Entry 8DBW (electron microscopy, 4.10 A resolution (low resolution: residue-level contacts below are approximate; hydrogen-bond / salt-bridge calls are withheld)); this record covers chains I and Q of the 22 polymer chains in the assembly.

[Chain I (and Q)]
Name: ATP synthase subunit c
Organism: Escherichia coli
Notes: chain Q of this document is another copy of the same molecule, construct and numbering; everything in this record applies to it too
UniProtKB: F4TL55 (F4TL55_ECOLX); residues 3-79 here = UniProt positions 3-79
Chain sequence (77 residues; each row starts with the number of its first residue):
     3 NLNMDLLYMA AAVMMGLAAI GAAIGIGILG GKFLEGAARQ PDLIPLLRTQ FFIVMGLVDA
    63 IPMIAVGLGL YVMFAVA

[Chain I / chain Q interface]
Pairs across the interface (26):
  N3(I) with N3(Q)
  L4(I) with L4(Q)
  L8(I) with D7(Q)
  L9(I) with Y10(Q)
  A12(I) with A14(Q)
  V15(I) with M11(Q)
  M16(I) with M17(Q)
  L19(I) with G18(Q); I22(Q)
  I22(I) with I22(Q)
  G23(I) with A25(Q)
  I26(I) with I26(Q)
  G27(I) with A25(Q); G29(Q)
  I30(I) with G29(Q)
  L31(I) with L36(Q)
  K34(I) with G33(Q)
  G38(I) with A40(Q)
  R41(I) with A40(Q)
  Q42(I) with A40(Q); P43(Q)
  V60(I) with I28(Q)
  I63(I) with M65(Q)
  L70(I) with M17(Q); M75(Q); F76(Q)
Other interface residues (no listed pair), chain I (34 interface residues in all): N5, A20, A24, F35, L45, L48, L49, Q52, V56, L59, I66, Y73, V78
Other interface residues (no listed pair), chain Q (36 interface residues in all): V15, L19, A21, A24, I30, G32, F35, E37, R41, I46, R50, F53, F54, M57, V68, L72

[In short]
34 residues of chain I face 36 of chain Q across their interface.
Both chains are ATP synthase subunit c (Escherichia coli). Entry 8DBW (E. coli ATP synthase imaged in 10mM
MgATP State3 "down" Fo classified) was determined by electron microscopy together with 8DBP, 8DBQ, 8DBR, 8DBS,
8DBT, 8DBU and 8DBV from the same study.
